6A5L - chains B and P of the 25 polymer chains in the assembly; structure by electron microscopy, 5.60 A resolution (low resolution: residue-level contacts below are approximate; hydrogen-bond / salt-bridge calls are withheld).

== Chain B ==
Molecule: DNA-directed RNA polymerase subunit beta
Source organism: Komagataella phaffii (strain GS115 / ATCC 20864)
Notes: EC 2.7.7.6
UniProtKB: C4QZQ7 (C4QZQ7_KOMPG); residues 1-1227 here = UniProt positions 1-1227
Amino-acid sequence (1227 residues; each row starts with the number of its first residue):
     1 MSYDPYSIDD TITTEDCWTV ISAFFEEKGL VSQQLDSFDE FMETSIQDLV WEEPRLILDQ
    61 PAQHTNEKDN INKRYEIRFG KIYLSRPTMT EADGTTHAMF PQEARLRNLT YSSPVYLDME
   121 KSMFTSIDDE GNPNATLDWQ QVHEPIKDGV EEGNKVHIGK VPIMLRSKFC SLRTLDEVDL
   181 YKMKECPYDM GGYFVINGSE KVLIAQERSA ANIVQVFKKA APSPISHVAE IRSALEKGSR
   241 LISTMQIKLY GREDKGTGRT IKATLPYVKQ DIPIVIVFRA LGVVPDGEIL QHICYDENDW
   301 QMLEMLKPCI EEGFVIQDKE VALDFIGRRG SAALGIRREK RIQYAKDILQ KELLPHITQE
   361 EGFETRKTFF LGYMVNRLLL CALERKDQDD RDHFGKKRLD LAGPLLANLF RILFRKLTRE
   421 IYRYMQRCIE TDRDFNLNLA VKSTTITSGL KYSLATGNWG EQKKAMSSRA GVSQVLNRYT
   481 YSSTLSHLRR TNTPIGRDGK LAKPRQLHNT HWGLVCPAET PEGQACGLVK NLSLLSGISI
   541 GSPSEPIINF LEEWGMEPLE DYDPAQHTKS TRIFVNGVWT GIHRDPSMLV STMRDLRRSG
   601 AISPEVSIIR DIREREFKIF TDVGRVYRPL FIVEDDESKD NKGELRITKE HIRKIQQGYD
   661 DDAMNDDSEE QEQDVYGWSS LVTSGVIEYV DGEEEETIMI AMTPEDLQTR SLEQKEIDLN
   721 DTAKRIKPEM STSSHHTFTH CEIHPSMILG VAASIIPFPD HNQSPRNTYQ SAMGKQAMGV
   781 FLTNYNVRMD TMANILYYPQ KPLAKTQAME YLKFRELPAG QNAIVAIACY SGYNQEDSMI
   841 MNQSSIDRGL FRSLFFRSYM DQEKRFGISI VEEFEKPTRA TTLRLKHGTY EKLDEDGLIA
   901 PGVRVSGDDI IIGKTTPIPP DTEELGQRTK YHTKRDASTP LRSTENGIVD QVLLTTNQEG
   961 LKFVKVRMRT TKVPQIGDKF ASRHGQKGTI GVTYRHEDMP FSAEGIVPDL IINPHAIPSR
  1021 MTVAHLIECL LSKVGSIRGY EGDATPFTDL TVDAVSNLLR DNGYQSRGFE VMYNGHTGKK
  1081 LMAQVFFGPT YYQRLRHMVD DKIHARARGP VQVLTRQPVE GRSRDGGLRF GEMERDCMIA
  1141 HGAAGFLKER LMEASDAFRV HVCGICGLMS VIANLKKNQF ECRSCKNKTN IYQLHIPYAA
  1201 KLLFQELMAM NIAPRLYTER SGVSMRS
Unresolved in the structure: 1-8, 129-152, 663-674, 712-718, 921-930, 1223-1227
Ion coordination: Zn2+: Cys1163, Cys1166, Cys1182

== Chain P ==
Molecule: 11-nt RNA strand
Sequence (11 nucleotides; each row starts with the number of its first residue; numbering starts at 0):
     0 GGUGUCUUGG G
Ion coordination: Mg2+: G10 (shared with 2 residues of chain A)

== Chain B / chain P interface ==
Contacting residue pairs (14):
  Gly471(B) - U6(P)
  Gln474(B) - U7(P)
  Arg490(B) - U7(P)
  Arg490(B) - G8(P)
  Pro521(B) - G8(P)
  Gln776(B) - G8(P)
  Arg884(B) - G0(P)
  Arg935(B) - G0(P)
  Asp936(B) - G0(P)
  Lys979(B) - G10(P)
  Lys987(B) - G10(P)
  His1097(B) - G9(P)
  Val1111(B) - G0(P)
  Arg1124(B) - G1(P)
Other interface residues (no listed pair), chain B (20 interface residues in all): Thr456, Asn458, Ala470, Glu522, Ala772, Lys1102, Gln1112
Other interface residues (no listed pair), chain P (9 interface residues in all): U2, C5

== Overview ==
The interface between chain B and chain P involves 20 residues on one side and 9 on the other. The Zn2+ site
is built by Cys1163(B), Cys1166(B) and Cys1182(B).
Here chain B is DNA-directed RNA polymerase subunit beta (Komagataella phaffii (strain GS115 / ATCC 20864))
and chain P is an 11-nt RNA strand. Entry 6A5L (RNA polymerase II elongation complex stalled at SHL(-1) of the
nucleosome, with foreign DNA) was determined by electron microscopy together with 6A5O, 6A5P, 6A5R, 6A5T, 6A5U
and 6INQ from the same study.
